Entry 8CGU (electron microscopy, 1.89 A resolution); this record covers chains A and O of the 14 polymer chains in the assembly.

# Chain A
Molecule: 16S rRNA
From: Escherichia coli BW25113
Sequence (1540 nucleotides; row label = number of the first residue in the row):
     1 AAAUUGAAGA GUUUGAUCAU GGCUCAGAUU GAACGCUGGC GGCAGGCCUA ACACAUGCAA
    61 GUCGAACGGU AACAGGAAGA AGCUUGCUUC UUUGCUGACG AGUGGCGGAC GGGUGAGUAA
   121 UGUCUGGGAA ACUGCCUGAU GGAGGGGGAU AACUACUGGA AACGGUAGCU AAUACCGCAU
   181 AACGUCGCAA GACCAAAGAG GGGGACCUUC GGGCCUCUUG CCAUCGGAUG UGCCCAGAUG
   241 GGAUUAGCUA GUAGGUGGGG UAACGGCUCA CCUAGGCGAC GAUCCCUAGC UGGUCUGAGA
   301 GGAUGACCAG CCACACUGGA ACUGAGACAC GGUCCAGACU CCUACGGGAG GCAGCAGUGG
   361 GGAAUAUUGC ACAAUGGGCG CAAGCCUGAU GCAGCCAUGC CGCGUGUAUG AAGAAGCCCU
   421 UCGGGUUGUA AAGUACUUUC AGCGGGGAGG AAGGGAGUAA AGUUAAUACC UUUGCUCAUU
   481 GACGUUACCC GCAGAAGAAG CACCGGCUAA CUCCGUGCCA GCAGCCXCGG UAAUACGGAG
   541 GGUGCAAGCG UUAAUCGGAA UUACUGGGCG UAAAGCGCAC GCAGGCGGUU UGUUAAGUCA
   601 GAUGUGAAAU CCCCGGGCUC AACCUGGGAA CUGCAUCUGA UACUGGCAAG CUUGAGUCUC
   661 GUAGAGGGGG GUAGAAUUCC AGGUGUAGCG GUGAAAUGCG UAGAGAUCUG GAGGAAUACC
   721 GGUGGCGAAG GCGGCCCCCU GGACGAAGAC UGACGCUCAG GUGCGAAAGC GUGGGGAGCA
   781 AACAGGAUUA GAUACCCUGG UAGUCCACGC CGUAAACGAU GUCGACUUGG AGGUUGUGCC
   841 CUUGAGGCGU GGCUUCCGGA GCUAACGCGU UAAGUCGACC GCCUGGGGAG UACGGCCGCA
   901 AGGUUAAAAC UCAAAUGAAU UGACGGGGGC CCGCACAAGC GGUGGAGCAU GUGGUUUAAU
   961 UCGAUGXAAC GCGAAGAACC UUACCUGGUC UUGACAUCCA CGGAAGUUUU CAGAGAUGAG
  1021 AAUGUGCCUU CGGGAACCGU GAGACAGGUG CUGCAUGGCU GUCGUCAGCU CGUGUUGUGA
  1081 AAUGUUGGGU UAAGUCCCGC AACGAGCGCA ACCCUUAUCC UUUGUUGCCA GCGGUCCGGC
  1141 CGGGAACUCA AAGGAGACUG CCAGUGAUAA ACUGGAGGAA GGUGGGGAUG ACGUCAAGUC
  1201 AUCAUGGCCC UUACGACCAG GGCUACACAC GUGCUACAAU GGCGCAUACA AAGAGAAGCG
  1261 ACCUCGCGAG AGCAAGCGGA CCUCAUAAAG UGCGUCGUAG UCCGGAUUGG AGUCUGCAAC
  1321 UCGACUCCAU GAAGUCGGAA UCGCUAGUAA UCGUGGAUCA GAAUGCCACG GUGAAUACGU
  1381 UCCCGGGCCU UGUACACACC GCCCGUXACA CCAUGGGAGU GGGUUGCAAA AGAAGUAGGU
  1441 AGCUUAACCU UCGGGAGGGC GCUUACCACU UUGUGAUUCA UGACUGGGGU GAAGUCGUAA
  1501 CAAGGUAACC GUAGGGGAAC CUGCGGUUGG AUCACCUCCU
Not modelled in the structure: 79-91, 205-213, 841-845, 930-1389, 1535-1540
Modified residues: PSU (pseudouridine-5'-monophosphate) at position 516, G7M (N7-methyl-guanosine-5'-monophosphate) at position 527, 2MG (2N-methylguanosine-5'-monophosphate) at position 966, 5MC (5-methylcytidine-5'-monophosphate) at position 967, 2MG (2N-methylguanosine-5'-monophosphate) at position 1207, 4OC (4n,o2'-methylcytidine-5'-monophosphate) at position 1402, 5MC (5-methylcytidine-5'-monophosphate) at position 1407, UR3 (3-methyluridine-5'-monophoshate) at position 1498, 2MG (2N-methylguanosine-5'-monophosphate) at position 1516, MA6 (6N-dimethyladenosine-5'-monophoshate) at position 1518, MA6 (6N-dimethyladenosine-5'-monophoshate) at position 1519
Bound ions: K+ site 1: U5 (shared with 5 residues of chain D); K+ site 2: G11, U12, G21, G22; Mg2+ site 1 near G21 (its only coordinating residue here); Mg2+ site 2: C48, G115; Mg2+ site 3: A59, U387; K+ site 3: G61, U62, G104, G105; Mg2+ site 4 near G100 (its only coordinating residue here); K+ site 4: G107, G324, G326; K+ site 5: G107, G108, G326; Mg2+ site 5: A109, G331; K+ site 6: C110, G111; Mg2+ site 6 near G111 (its only coordinating residue here); 17 more K+ sites not listed; 34 more Mg2+ sites not listed
Small-molecule neighbours:
  - gentamicin c1a (LLL; (2R,3R,4R,5R)-2-((1S,2S,3R,4S,6R)-4,6-diamino-3-((2R,3R,6S)-3-amino-6-(aminomethyl)-tetrahydro-2H-pyran-2-yloxy)-2-hydr oxycyclohexyloxy)-5-methyl-4-(methylamino)-tetrahydro-2H-pyran-3,5-diol), molecule 1: G615, G616, G617, C620, A621, A622
  - gentamicin c1a (LLL), molecule 2: A665, G666, G667, G668, G669, G670, C735, C736, C737
  - gentamicin c1a (LLL), molecule 3: A831, G832, G833, U834, U835, G836, U837, G838, C848, G849, U850, G851, G852, C853
  - gentamicin c1a (LLL), molecule 4: C1404, G1405, U1406, 5MC_1407, A1408, C1409, G1491, A1492, A1493, G1494, U1495, C1496

# Chain O
Name: Small ribosomal subunit protein uS15
From: Escherichia coli BW25113
Reference sequence: P0ADZ4 (RS15_ECOLI); residues 1-89 here = UniProt positions 1-89
Chain sequence (89 residues; numbered 1 to 89; the number before each row is that of its first residue):
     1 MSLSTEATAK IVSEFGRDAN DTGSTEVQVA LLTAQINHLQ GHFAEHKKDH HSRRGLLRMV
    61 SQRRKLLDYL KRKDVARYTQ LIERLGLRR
Not modelled in the structure: 1

# How chain A and chain O interact
Contacting residue pairs (70):
  A579(A) - Arg54(O)  hydrogen bond to the sugar
  C580(A) - Ser61(O)  sugar contact
  G581(A) - Ser61(O)  phosphate contact
  G581(A) - Lys65(O)  salt bridge to the phosphate
  G656(A) - Gly23(O)  base contact
  G656(A) - Gln28(O)  hydrogen bond to the sugar
  G656(A) - Gln62(O)  hydrogen bond to the sugar
  U657(A) - Thr22(O)  hydrogen bond to the sugar
  U657(A) - Gly23(O)  base contact
  U657(A) - Gln28(O)  sugar contact
  U657(A) - Leu31(O)  sugar contact
  U657(A) - Gln62(O)  phosphate contact
  C658(A) - Thr8(O)  phosphate contact
  C658(A) - Thr22(O)  sugar contact
  C658(A) - Leu31(O)  sugar contact
  U659(A) - Thr5(O)  phosphate contact
  U659(A) - Thr8(O)  phosphate contact
  C660(A) - Thr5(O)  phosphate contact
  G666(A) - His51(O)  sugar contact
  G666(A) - Ser52(O)  hydrogen bond to the base
  G667(A) - His42(O)  base contact
  G667(A) - Asp49(O)  hydrogen bond to the sugar
  G667(A) - His50(O)  sugar contact
  G667(A) - His51(O)  sugar contact
  G667(A) - Ser52(O)  base contact
  G668(A) - His46(O)  hydrogen bond to the sugar
  G668(A) - Lys48(O)  sugar contact
  G668(A) - Asp49(O)  sugar contact
  G669(A) - His46(O)  sugar contact
  A728(A) - Arg54(O)  salt bridge to the phosphate
  A729(A) - His51(O)  base contact
  G730(A) - His51(O)  hydrogen bond to the base
  C739(A) - His42(O)  hydrogen bond to the sugar
  U740(A) - His38(O)  salt bridge to the phosphate
  U740(A) - Leu39(O)  phosphate contact
  U740(A) - His42(O)  hydrogen bond to the sugar
  U740(A) - Ser52(O)  hydrogen bond to the sugar
  G741(A) - Ser2(O)  hydrogen bond to the phosphate
  G741(A) - Gln35(O)  hydrogen bond to the phosphate
  G741(A) - Leu39(O)  phosphate contact
  G741(A) - His51(O)  sugar contact
  G741(A) - Ser52(O)  hydrogen bond to the sugar
  G741(A) - Gly55(O)  hydrogen bond to the sugar
  G741(A) - Met59(O)  phosphate contact
  G742(A) - Arg58(O)  hydrogen bond to the phosphate
  G742(A) - Met59(O)  phosphate contact
  A743(A) - Arg58(O)  salt bridge to the phosphate
  A749(A) - Asn20(O)  sugar contact
  A749(A) - Thr22(O)  base contact
  C750(A) - Arg17(O)  hydrogen bond to the phosphate
  C750(A) - Asn20(O)  sugar contact
  C750(A) - Asp21(O)  hydrogen bond to the sugar
  C750(A) - Thr22(O)  hydrogen bond to the sugar
  C750(A) - Gly23(O)  hydrogen bond to the sugar
  U751(A) - Arg17(O)  salt bridge to the phosphate
  U751(A) - Asp21(O)  sugar contact
  U751(A) - Gly23(O)  sugar contact
  U751(A) - Ser24(O)  sugar contact
  U751(A) - Thr25(O)  sugar contact
  G752(A) - Tyr69(O)  sugar contact
  A753(A) - Tyr69(O)  hydrogen bond to the phosphate
  A753(A) - Lys73(O)  salt bridge to the phosphate
  C754(A) - Lys65(O)  sugar contact
  C754(A) - Leu66(O)  sugar contact
  C754(A) - Tyr69(O)  sugar contact
  C754(A) - Arg72(O)  salt bridge to the phosphate
  G755(A) - Lys65(O)  phosphate contact
  C764(A) - His50(O)  sugar contact
  G765(A) - His50(O)  phosphate contact
  G809(A) - Lys48(O)  salt bridge to the phosphate
Also at the interface, not in a pair above, chain A (32 interface residues in all): G727, C756

# In short
The interface between chain A and chain O involves 32 residues on one side and 33 on the other, with 21
hydrogen bonds and 8 salt bridges. Polar contacts include G666(A)-Ser52(O), G730(A)-His51(O) and
A579(A)-Arg54(O). Ligands of chain A: 4 copies of gentamicin c1a.
Here chain A is 16S rRNA and chain O is Small ribosomal subunit protein uS15, both from Escherichia coli
BW25113. Entry 8CGU (Gentamicin bound to the 30S body) was determined by electron microscopy (same publication
as 8CA7, 8CAI, 8CEP, 8CF1, 8CF8, 8CGI, 8CGJ and 8CGR).
